6YZ7 - chains AAA and CCC of the 4 polymer chains in the assembly; structure by X-ray diffraction, 3.30 A resolution.

== Chain AAA ==
Name: Spike glycoprotein
Source organism: Severe acute respiratory syndrome coronavirus 2
UniProtKB: P0DTC2 (SPIKE_SARS2); residues 330-532 here = UniProt positions 330-532
Sequence (210 residues; row label = number of the first residue in the row):
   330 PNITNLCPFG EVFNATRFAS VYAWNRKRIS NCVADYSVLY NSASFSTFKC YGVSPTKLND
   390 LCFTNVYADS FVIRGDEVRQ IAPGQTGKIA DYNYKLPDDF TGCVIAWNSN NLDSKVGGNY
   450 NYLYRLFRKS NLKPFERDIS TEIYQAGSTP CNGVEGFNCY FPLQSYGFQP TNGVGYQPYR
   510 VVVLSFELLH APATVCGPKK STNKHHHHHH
Disordered / not traced: 330-333, 529-539
Sequence notes: expression tag (533-539)
Swiss-Prot annotation at these positions:
  - region: Arg403 to Asp405 (Integrin-binding motif), Asn448 to Phe456 (Immunodominant HLA epitope recognized by the CD8+)
  - glycosylation (N-linked (GlcNAc...) asparagine): Asn331 (complex), Asn343 (complex)
  - natural variant: Gly339 (G339D: In strain: Omicron/BA.1, Omicron/BA.2 and 4 more; G339H: In strain: Omicron/BA.2.75, Omicron/XBB.1.5 and 1 more), Arg346 (R346K: In strain: Mu/B.1.621; R346T: In strain: Omicron/BQ.1.1, Omicron/XBB.1.5 and 1 more), Leu368 (L368I: In strain: Omicron/XBB.1.5, Omicron/EG.5.1), Ser371 (S371F: In strain: Omicron/BA.2, Omicron/BA.2.12.1 and 6 more; S371L: In strain: Omicron/BA.1), Ser373 (S373P: In strain: Omicron/BA.1, Omicron/BA.2 and 7 more), Ser375 (S375F: In strain: Omicron/BA.1, Omicron/BA.2 and 7 more), Thr376 (T376A: In strain: Omicron/BA.2, Omicron/BA.2.12.1 and 5 more), Asp405 (D405N: In strain: Omicron/BA.2, Omicron/BA.2.12.1 and 6 more), Arg408 (R408S: In strain: Omicron/BA.2, Omicron/BA.2.12.1 and 6 more), Lys417 (K417N: In strain: Beta/B.1.351, Omicron/BA.1 and 8 more; K417T: In strain: Gamma/P.1), Asn440 (N440K: In strain: Omicron/BA.1, Omicron/BA.2 and 7 more), Lys444 (K444T: In strain: Omicron/BQ.1.1), 16 further natural variant entries in UniProt
  - mutagenesis: Asn331 (N331Q: Reduced viral infectivity), Asn343 (N343Q: Reduced viral infectivity), Leu452 (L452R: Increased resistance to neutralizing antibodies. Decreases HLA binding to NF9 epitope. Increased binding affinity to human ACE2), Tyr453 (Y453F: Decreased HLA binding to NF9 epitope. Increased binding affinity to human ACE2), Ala475 (A475V: Increased resistance to neutralizing antibodies), Val483 (V483A: Increased resistance to neutralizing antibodies), Glu484 (E484D: Increased replication in human TMEM106B overexpressing cells), Phe490 (F490L: Increased resistance to neutralizing antibodies and human covalescent sera neutralization), Gln493 (Q493N: Reduced host ACE2-binding affinity in vitro; Q493Y: Reduced host ACE2-binding affinity in vitro), Asn501 (N501T: Reduced host ACE2-binding affinity in vitro; N501Y: Increased binding affinity to human ACE2), His519 (H519P: Increased resistance to human covalescent sera neutralization)
Cystine bridges: Cys336-Cys361, Cys379-Cys432, Cys391-Cys525, Cys480-Cys488
Covalently attached groups: N-acetylglucosamine (NAG) linked to Asn343

== Chain CCC ==
Name: Antibody light chain
Source organism: Homo sapiens
Notes: antibody fragment or engineered binder
Sequence (220 residues; numbered 1 to 220; the number before each row is that of its first residue):
     1 DIQLTQSPDS LAVSLGERAT INCKSSQSVL YSSINKNYLA WYQQKPGQPP KLLIYWASTR
    61 ESGVPDRFSG SGSGTDFTLT ISSLQAEDVA VYYCQQYYST PYTFGQGTKV EIKRTVAAPS
   121 VFIFPPSDEQ LKSGTASVVC LLNNFYPREA KVQWKVDNAL QSGNSQESVT EQDSKDSTYS
   181 LSSTLTLSKA DYEKHKVYAC EVTHQGLSSP VTKSFNRGEC
Disordered / not traced: 220
Cystine bridges: Cys23-Cys94, Cys140-Cys200

== How chain AAA and chain CCC interact ==
Pairs across the interface (8):
  Gly381(AAA) - Tyr38(CCC)  hydrogen bond (backbone-side chain)
  Lys386(AAA) - Tyr55(CCC)
  Lys386(AAA) - Glu61(CCC)  salt bridge
  Leu390(AAA) - Trp56(CCC)  hydrophobic
  Asp428(AAA) - Ser33(CCC)
  Thr430(AAA) - Tyr31(CCC)
  Thr430(AAA) - Ser33(CCC)
  Leu517(AAA) - Ile34(CCC)  hydrophobic
Other interface residues (no listed pair), chain AAA (9 interface residues in all): Phe392, Phe429, Glu516
Other interface residues (no listed pair), chain CCC (8 interface residues in all): Lys36

== Summary ==
9 residues of chain AAA and 8 residues of chain CCC are in contact, with 1 hydrogen bond and 1 salt bridge.
Among the polar pairs are Lys386(AAA)-Glu61(CCC) and Gly381(AAA)-Tyr38(CCC). N-acetylglucosamine is covalently
linked to Asn343(AAA). UniProt lists 11 mutagenesis sites on chain AAA.
Chain AAA is Spike glycoprotein (Severe acute respiratory syndrome coronavirus 2) and chain CCC is Antibody
light chain (Homo sapiens); the structure, H11-D4, SARS-CoV-2 RBD, CR3022 ternary complex, was determined by
X-ray diffraction.
